PDB entry 8Z5B | X-ray diffraction, 1.40 A resolution | chain A

== Chain A ==
Protein: Multicopper oxidase
Source organism: Bacillus freudenreichii
Notes: EC 1.16.3.4
Amino-acid sequence (553 residues; row label = number of the first residue in the row):
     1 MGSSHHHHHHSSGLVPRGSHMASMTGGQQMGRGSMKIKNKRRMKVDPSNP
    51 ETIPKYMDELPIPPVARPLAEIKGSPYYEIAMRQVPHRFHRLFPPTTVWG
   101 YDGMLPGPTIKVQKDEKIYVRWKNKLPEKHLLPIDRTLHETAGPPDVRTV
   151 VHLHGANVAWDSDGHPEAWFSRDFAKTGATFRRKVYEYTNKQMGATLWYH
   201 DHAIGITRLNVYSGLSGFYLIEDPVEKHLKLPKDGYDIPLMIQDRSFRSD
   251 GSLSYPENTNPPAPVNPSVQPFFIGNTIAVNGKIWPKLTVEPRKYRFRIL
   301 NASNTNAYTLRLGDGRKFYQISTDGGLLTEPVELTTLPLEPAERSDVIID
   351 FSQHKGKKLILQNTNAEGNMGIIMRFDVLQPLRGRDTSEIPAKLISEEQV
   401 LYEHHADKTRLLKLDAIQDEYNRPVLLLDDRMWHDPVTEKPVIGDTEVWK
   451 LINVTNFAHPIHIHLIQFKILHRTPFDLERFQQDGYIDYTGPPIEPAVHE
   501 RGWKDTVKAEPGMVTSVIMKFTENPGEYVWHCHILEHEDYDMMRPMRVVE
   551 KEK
Unresolved in the structure: 1-43, 551-553
Metal / ion sites: Mn2+: H154, H200, H533; Cu ion site 1: H202, H464, H531; Cu ion site 2: H459, C532, H537

== Overview ==
The Mn2+ site is built by H154, H200 and H533. H202, H464 and H531 form the Cu ion site 1.
Chain A is Multicopper oxidase (Bacillus freudenreichii); the structure, The X-Ray crystal structure of
multicopper oxidase from Bacillus freudenreichii, was determined by X-ray diffraction, deposited together with
8Z59.
